PDB entry 2G8U | X-ray diffraction, 2.70 A resolution | chains C and A of the 3 polymer chains in the assembly

# Chain C
Molecule: 6-nt DNA strand
Sequence (6 nucleotides; each row starts with the number of its first residue):
     1 ATGTCG

# Chain A
Protein: Ribonuclease H
Source organism: Bacillus halodurans
Notes: EC 3.1.26.4; fragment: Bh-RNase HC
UniProtKB: Q9KEI9 (RNH1_BACHD); numbering as in UniProt (aligned over 59-196)
Chain sequence (142 residues; row label = number of the first residue in the row):
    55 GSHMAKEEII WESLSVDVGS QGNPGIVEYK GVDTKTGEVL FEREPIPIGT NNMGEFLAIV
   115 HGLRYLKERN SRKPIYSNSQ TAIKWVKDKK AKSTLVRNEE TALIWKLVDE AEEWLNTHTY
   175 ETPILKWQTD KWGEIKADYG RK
Not modelled in the structure: 55-61, 194-196
Differences from the reference sequence: cloning artifact (55-58); engineered mutation Asn132 (Asp in Q9KEI9)
Metal / ion sites: Mg2+ site 1: Asp71, Glu109, Asn132 (shared with 1 residue of chain B); Mg2+ site 2: Asp71, Asp192
Swiss-Prot annotation at these positions:
  - binding site (Mg(2+)): Asp71, Glu109, Asp192
From the paper describing this entry:
  - mutagenesis - D132N: abolished catalytic activity on Mg2+ or Mn2+ ions (citing earlier work)
  - catalytic residues: Asp71, Glu109, Asp192 (citing earlier work)
  - mutagenesis - E188A: decreased catalytic activity (citing earlier work)

# Chain C / chain A interface
Pairs across the interface (20):
  DT2(C) - Asn77(A)  hydrogen bond to the base
  DT2(C) - Pro78(A)  phosphate contact
  DG3(C) - Asn77(A)  hydrogen bond to the sugar
  DG3(C) - Pro78(A)  phosphate contact
  DG3(C) - Thr104(A)  hydrogen bond to the phosphate
  DG3(C) - Asn105(A)  hydrogen bond to the base
  DG3(C) - Asn106(A)  hydrogen bond to the phosphate
  DT4(C) - Thr104(A)  hydrogen bond to the phosphate
  DT4(C) - Asn106(A)  hydrogen bond to the sugar
  DT4(C) - Met107(A)  phosphate contact
  DT4(C) - Thr135(A)  hydrogen bond to the base
  DT4(C) - Trp139(A)  hydrogen bond to the phosphate
  DT4(C) - Ser147(A)  hydrogen bond to the phosphate
  DT4(C) - Thr148(A)  hydrogen bond to the phosphate
  DT4(C) - Leu149(A)  phosphate contact
  DC5(C) - Gln134(A)  hydrogen bond to the sugar
  DC5(C) - Thr135(A)  sugar contact
  DC5(C) - Trp139(A)  hydrogen bond to the phosphate
  DC5(C) - Lys146(A)  phosphate contact
  DG6(C) - Lys138(A)  phosphate contact

# In short
5 residues of chain C face 14 of chain A across their interface, with 13 hydrogen bonds. Polar contacts
include DT2(C)-Asn77(A), DG3(C)-Asn105(A) and DT4(C)-Thr135(A). UniProt lists 3 Mg2+-binding residues on chain
A. The paper reports catalytic residues Asp71(A), Glu109(A) and Asp192(A); D132N of chain A abolishes
catalytic activity on Mg2+ or Mn2+ ions.
Chain C is a 6-nt DNA strand and chain A is Ribonuclease H (Bacillus halodurans); the structure, B. halodurans
RNase H catalytic domain D132N mutant in complex with Mg2+ and RNA/DNA hybrid (non-P ..., was determined by
X-ray diffraction, deposited together with 2G8F, 2G8H, 2G8K, 2G8V and 2G8W.
